8JNF - chains E and J of the 16 polymer chains in the assembly; structure by electron microscopy, 6.91 A resolution (low resolution: residue-level contacts below are approximate; hydrogen-bond / salt-bridge calls are withheld).

# Chain E
Protein: Histone H3.1
Source organism: Homo sapiens
UniProt: P68431 (H31_HUMAN); residues 0-135 here correspond to UniProt positions 1-136 (UniProt number = residue number + 1)
Chain sequence (139 residues; each row starts with the number of its first residue; numbers below 1 keep their minus sign (Gly-3 is residue -3)):
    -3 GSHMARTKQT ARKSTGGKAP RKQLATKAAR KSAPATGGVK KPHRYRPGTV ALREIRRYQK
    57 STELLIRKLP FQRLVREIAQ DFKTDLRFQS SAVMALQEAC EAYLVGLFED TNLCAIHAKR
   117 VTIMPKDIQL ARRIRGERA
Unresolved in the structure: -3 to 35, 135
Differences from the reference sequence: expression tag (-3 to -1)
Swiss-Prot annotation at these positions:
  - modified residue: Arg2 (Asymmetric dimethylarginine), Thr3 (Phosphothreonine), Lys4 (Allysine), Gln5 (5-glutamyl dopamine), Thr6 (Phosphothreonine), Arg8 (Citrulline), Lys9 (N6,N6,N6-trimethyllysine), Ser10 (ADP-ribosylserine), Thr11 (Phosphothreonine), Lys14 (N6-(2-hydroxyisobutyryl)lysine), Arg17 (Asymmetric dimethylarginine), Lys18 (N6-(2-hydroxyisobutyryl)lysine), Lys23 (N6-(2-hydroxyisobutyryl)lysine), Arg26 (Citrulline), Lys27 (N6,N6,N6-trimethyllysine), Ser28 (ADP-ribosylserine), Lys36 (N6,N6,N6-trimethyllysine), Lys37 (N6-methyllysine), Tyr41 (Phosphotyrosine), Lys56 (N6,N6,N6-trimethyllysine) and 8 more in UniProt
  - lipidation: Lys18 (N6-decanoyllysine)

# Chain J
Molecule: 153-nt DNA strand
Source organism: synthetic construct
Sequence (153 nucleotides; row label = number of the first residue in the row; numbers below 1 keep their minus sign (DT-29 is residue -29)):
   -29 TGGCCGTTTT CGTTGTTTTT TTCTGTCTCG TGCCTGGTGT CTTGGGTGTA ATCCCCTTGG
    31 CGGTTAAAAC GCGGGGGACA GCGCGTACGT GCGTTTAAGC GGTGCTAGAG CTGTCTACGA
    91 CCAATTGAGC GGCCTCGGCA CCGGGATTCT GAT
Unresolved in the structure: -29 to 0

# Chain E / chain J interface
Contacting residue pairs (25):
  Arg40(E) with DG59(J); DT60(J); DG61(J)
  Tyr41(E) with DT60(J); DG61(J)
  Arg42(E) with DT60(J)
  Pro43(E) with DG59(J); DT60(J)
  Gly44(E) with DG59(J); DT60(J)
  Thr45(E) with DT60(J)
  Val46(E) with DT60(J); DG61(J)
  Ala47(E) with DT60(J)
  Arg63(E) with DA68(J); DG69(J)
  Lys64(E) with DG69(J)
  Leu65(E) with DA68(J); DG69(J)
  Pro66(E) with DA68(J); DG69(J)
  Arg69(E) with DA68(J)
  Arg83(E) with DA77(J); DG78(J)
  Lys115(E) with DA50(J)
Other interface residues (no listed pair), chain E (19 interface residues in all): His39, Asp81, Gln85, Thr118
Other interface residues (no listed pair), chain J (11 interface residues in all): DC49, DC58, DG80

# Summary
19 residues of chain E face 11 of chain J across their interface.
Here chain E is Histone H3.1 (Homo sapiens) and chain J is a 153-nt DNA strand (synthetic construct). Entry
8JNF (The cryo-EM structure of the RAD51 filament bound to the nucleosome) was determined by electron
microscopy, deposited together with 8JND, 8JNE, 8XBT, 8XBU and 8XBW.
